PDB entry 5KHF | electron microscopy, 35.00 A resolution (very low resolution: no residue pairs are listed; an interface is given only as per-side residue counts) | chains A and B

[Chain A (and B)]
Molecule: capsid protein
Source organism: Rubella virus
Notes: chain B of this document is another copy of the same molecule, construct and numbering; everything in this record applies to it too
UniProtKB: P07566 (POLS_RUBVT); residues -117 to 151 here correspond to UniProt positions 9-277 (UniProt number = residue number + 126)
Amino-acid sequence (269 residues; each row starts with the number of its first residue; numbers below 1 keep their minus sign (Met-117 is residue -117)):
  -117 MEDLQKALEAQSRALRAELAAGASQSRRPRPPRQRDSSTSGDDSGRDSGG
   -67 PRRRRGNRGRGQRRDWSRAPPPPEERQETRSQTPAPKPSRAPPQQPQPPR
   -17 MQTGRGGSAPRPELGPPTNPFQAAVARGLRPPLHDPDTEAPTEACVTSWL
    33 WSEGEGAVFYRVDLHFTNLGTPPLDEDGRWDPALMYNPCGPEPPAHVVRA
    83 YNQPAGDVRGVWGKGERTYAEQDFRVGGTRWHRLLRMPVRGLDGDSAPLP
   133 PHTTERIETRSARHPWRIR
Unresolved in the structure: -117 to 23, 122-151
Swiss-Prot annotation at these positions:
  - region: Gly-96 to Gly-57 (Human C1QBP/SF2P32-binding)
  - modified residue: Ser-80 (Phosphoserine)

[Interface between chain A and chain B]
Cross-chain cystine bridges: Cys27(A)-Cys71(B), Cys71(A)-Cys27(B)
At this resolution (35 A) residue pairs are not listed: 52 residues of chain A and 51 of chain B lie at the interface.

[In short]
The interface between chain A and chain B involves 52 residues on one side and 51 on the other.
Chain A and chain B are both capsid protein (Rubella virus); the structure, Fitted structure of rubella virus
capsid protein, was determined by electron microscopy together with 5KHC and 5KHE from the same study.
